PDB entry 3ZUM | X-ray diffraction, 2.50 A resolution | chains H and M of the 3 polymer chains in the assembly

== Chain H ==
Name: Reaction center protein H chain
Organism: Rhodobacter sphaeroides
UniProt: P0C0Y7 (RCEH_RHOSH); residue numbers follow UniProt; this construct covers 1-260
Amino-acid sequence (260 residues; numbered 1 to 260; the number before each row is that of its first residue):
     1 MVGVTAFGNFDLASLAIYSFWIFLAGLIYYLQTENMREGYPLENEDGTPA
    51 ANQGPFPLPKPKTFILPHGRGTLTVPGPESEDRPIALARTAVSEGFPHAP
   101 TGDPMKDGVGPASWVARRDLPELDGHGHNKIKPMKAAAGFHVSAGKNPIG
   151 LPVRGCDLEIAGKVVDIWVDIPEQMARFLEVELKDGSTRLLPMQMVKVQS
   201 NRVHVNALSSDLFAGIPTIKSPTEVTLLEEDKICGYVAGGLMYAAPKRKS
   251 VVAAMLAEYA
Disordered / not traced: 1-10, 246-260

== Chain M ==
Name: Reaction center protein M chain
Organism: Rhodobacter sphaeroides
UniProt: P0C0Y9 (RCEM_RHOSH); residues 1-307 here correspond to UniProt positions 2-308 (UniProt number = residue number + 1)
Amino-acid sequence (307 residues; each row starts with the number of its first residue):
     1 AEYQNIFSQVQVRGPADLGMTEDVNLANRSGVGPFSTLLGWFGNAQLGPI
    51 YLGSLGVLSLFSGLMWFFTIGIWFWYQAGWNPAVFLRDLFFFSLEPPAPE
   101 YGLSFAAPLKEGGLWLIASFFMFVAVWSWWGRTYLRAQALGMGKHTAWAF
   151 LSAIWLWMVLGFIRPILMGSWSEAVPYGIFSHLDWTNNFSLVHGNLFYNP
   201 FHGLSIAFLYGSALLFAMHGATILAVSRFGGERELEQIADRGTAAERAAL
   251 FWRWTMGFNATMEGIHRWAIWMAVLVTLTGGIGILLSGTVVDNWYVWGQN
   301 HGMAPLN
Disordered / not traced: 302-307
Bound ions: bacteriochlorophyll a Mg site 1 near His182 (its only coordinating residue here); bacteriochlorophyll a Mg site 2 near His202 (its only coordinating residue here); Fe ion: His219, Glu234, His266 (shared with 2 residues of chain L)
Residues lining bound ligands:
  - bacteriochlorophyll a (BCL), molecule 1: Trp66, Phe67, Leu89, Met122, Trp157, Leu160, Val175, Ile179, His182, Leu183, Trp185, Thr186
  - bacteriochlorophyll a (BCL), molecule 2: Trp66, Met122, Val126, Phe150, Ala153, Ile154, Leu156, Trp157, Leu160, Trp185, Thr186, Asn187, Phe189, Ser190, Asn195, Leu196, Phe197, His202, Ser205, Ile206, Leu209, Tyr210, Val276, Thr277, Gly280, Gly281, Ile284
  - bacteriochlorophyll a (BCL), molecule 3: Thr186, Phe197, Leu209, Tyr210
  - bacteriochlorophyll a (BCL), molecule 4: Phe197, Gly203, Ile206, Ala207, Tyr210, Gly211, Leu214
  - bacteriopheophytin a (BPH), molecule 1: Ser59, Leu60, Gly63, Leu64, Trp66, Phe67, Ala125, Val126, Trp129, Thr133, Thr146, Ala149, Phe150, Ser152, Ala153, Ala273, Val274, Thr277
  - bacteriopheophytin a (BPH), molecule 2: Tyr210, Ala213, Leu214, Ala217, Met218, Trp252, Thr255, Met256
  - speroidenone (SPN): Trp66, Phe67, Phe68, Ile70, Gly71, Phe74, Trp75, Phe85, Leu89, Phe105, Trp115, Leu116, Ser119, Phe120, Met122, Phe123, Trp157, Met158, Leu160, Gly161, Phe162, Trp171, Val175, Tyr177, Gly178, Ile179, His182
  - ubiquinone-10 (U10): Leu214, Leu215, Met218, His219, Thr222, Ile223, Ala245, Ala248, Ala249, Trp252, Met256, Phe258, Asn259, Ala260, Thr261, Met262, Ile265, Trp268, Met272
UniProt features mapped onto this chain:
  - binding site ((7R,8Z)-bacteriochlorophyll b): His182, His202
  - binding site (Fe cation): His219, Glu234, His266
  - binding site (a ubiquinone): Trp252

== How chain H and chain M interact ==
Residue-residue contacts - 112 pairs, chain H then chain M:
  Asp11(H) with Val290(M); Trp297(M), hydrogen bond; His301(M), salt bridge
  Ala13(H) with Val291(M), hydrophobic; Trp297(M)
  Ser14(H) with Trp297(M); His301(M)
  Ala16(H) with Phe201(M)
  Ile17(H) with Pro200(M), hydrophobic; Phe201(M), hydrophobic; Leu204(M), hydrophobic
  Phe20(H) with Leu204(M), hydrophobic; Thr279(M)
  Trp21(H) with Leu204(M), hydrophobic
  Phe23(H) with Trp271(M), hydrophobic; Leu275(M), hydrophobic
  Leu27(H) with Trp271(M); Leu275(M), hydrophobic
  Tyr30(H) with Arg267(M), hydrogen bond
  Leu31(H) with Arg267(M); Trp268(M), hydrophobic
  Gln32(H) with Phe258(M)
  Glu34(H) with Arg267(M), salt bridge
  Asn35(H) with Asn259(M); Ala260(M); Thr261(M), hydrogen bond (side chain-backbone); Gly264(M); Ile265(M), hydrogen bond (side chain-backbone); Trp268(M)
  Glu38(H) with Ile238(M); Arg241(M), salt bridge; Thr261(M)
  Leu42(H) with Arg253(M)
  Lys62(H) with Glu263(M), salt bridge; Arg267(M)
  Phe64(H) with Ile238(M), hydrophobic; Glu263(M)
  Leu66(H) with Ala239(M), hydrophobic
  Leu73(H) with Ile238(M); Ala239(M)
  Glu79(H) with Arg241(M), salt bridge
  Pro111(H) with Arg247(M), hydrogen bond (backbone-side chain)
  Ala112(H) with Arg247(M)
  Ser113(H) with Thr243(M); Arg247(M), hydrogen bond (backbone-side chain)
  Val115(H) with Arg241(M); Gly242(M); Thr243(M); Glu246(M)
  Arg117(H) with Glu236(M), hydrogen bond (side chain-backbone); Gln237(M); Asp240(M), hydrogen bond (side chain-backbone); Arg241(M); Gly242(M)
  Arg118(H) with Asp240(M), hydrogen bond (backbone-side chain)
  Glu122(H) with Arg233(M), salt bridge; Glu236(M)
  Gly125(H) with Met20(M)
  His126(H) with Met20(M)
  Ile131(H) with Arg233(M)
  Met134(H) with Val12(M), hydrophobic
  Ala138(H) with Pro15(M)
  Gly139(H) with Arg13(M); Gly14(M); Pro15(M)
  Phe140(H) with Arg13(M); Gly14(M); Pro15(M)
  His141(H) with Val12(M); Arg13(M), hydrogen bond (backbone-backbone)
  Val142(H) with Gln11(M)
  Ser143(H) with Gln11(M), hydrogen bond (backbone-backbone); Val12(M), hydrogen bond (side chain-backbone); Arg13(M)
  Ala144(H) with Val10(M); Gln11(M), hydrogen bond (backbone-backbone); Thr37(M)
  Gly145(H) with Gln9(M); Trp41(M)
  Lys146(H) with Val10(M)
  Val169(H) with Val12(M), hydrophobic
  Glu173(H) with Asn44(M)
  Gln174(H) with Val12(M); Arg13(M); Gly14(M), hydrogen bond (side chain-backbone); Pro15(M), hydrogen bond (side chain-backbone)
  Met175(H) with Val12(M); Glu232(M)
  Arg177(H) with Glu232(M), salt bridge; Arg233(M)
  Met193(H) with Gln9(M)
  Gln194(H) with Tyr3(M); Asn5(M); Ser227(M), hydrogen bond (side chain-backbone); Arg228(M)
  Met195(H) with Arg228(M)
  Val196(H) with Tyr3(M); Gln9(M), hydrogen bond (backbone-side chain)
  Lys197(H) with Ala1(M), hydrogen bond (side chain-backbone); Gln9(M)
  Val198(H) with Gln9(M), hydrogen bond (backbone-side chain)
  Leu227(H) with Arg233(M); Glu236(M); Asp240(M)
  Glu230(H) with Arg233(M), salt bridge
  Asp231(H) with Gly242(M); Thr243(M), hydrogen bond (side chain-backbone)
  Cys234(H) with Arg228(M), hydrogen bond (side chain-backbone); Phe229(M), hydrophobic
  Gly235(H) with Arg247(M)
  Ala238(H) with Phe229(M), hydrophobic
  Leu241(H) with Arg228(M)
Interface residues without a listed pair, chain H (70 interface residues in all): Leu12, Leu24, Ile28, Arg37, Gly110, Trp114, Lys130, Pro148, Pro172, Ala176, Pro192
Interface residues without a listed pair, chain M (56 interface residues in all): Glu2, Asp17, Gly19, Phe35, Phe208, Leu286, Trp294

== Overview ==
70 residues of chain H face 56 of chain M across their interface; the contacts include 21 hydrogen bonds and 8
salt bridges. Polar pairs include Asp11(H)-His301(M), Glu34(H)-Arg267(M) and Glu38(H)-Arg241(M). Chain M binds
4 copies of bacteriochlorophyll a, bacteriopheophytin a, speroidenone and ubiquinone-10.
Here chain H is Reaction center protein H chain and chain M is Reaction center protein M chain, both from
Rhodobacter sphaeroides. Entry 3ZUM (Photosynthetic Reaction Centre Mutant with Phe L146 replaced with Ala)
was determined by X-ray diffraction (same publication as 3ZUW).
